9GMS - chains C and E of the 4 polymer chains in the assembly; structure by electron microscopy, 1.98 A resolution.

Chain C:
Protein: Polyribonucleotide nucleotidyltransferase
Source organism: Mycobacterium tuberculosis
Notes: EC 2.7.7.8
UniProt: P9WI57 (PNP_MYCTU); numbering as in UniProt (aligned over 4-596)
Chain sequence (593 residues; each row starts with the number of its first residue):
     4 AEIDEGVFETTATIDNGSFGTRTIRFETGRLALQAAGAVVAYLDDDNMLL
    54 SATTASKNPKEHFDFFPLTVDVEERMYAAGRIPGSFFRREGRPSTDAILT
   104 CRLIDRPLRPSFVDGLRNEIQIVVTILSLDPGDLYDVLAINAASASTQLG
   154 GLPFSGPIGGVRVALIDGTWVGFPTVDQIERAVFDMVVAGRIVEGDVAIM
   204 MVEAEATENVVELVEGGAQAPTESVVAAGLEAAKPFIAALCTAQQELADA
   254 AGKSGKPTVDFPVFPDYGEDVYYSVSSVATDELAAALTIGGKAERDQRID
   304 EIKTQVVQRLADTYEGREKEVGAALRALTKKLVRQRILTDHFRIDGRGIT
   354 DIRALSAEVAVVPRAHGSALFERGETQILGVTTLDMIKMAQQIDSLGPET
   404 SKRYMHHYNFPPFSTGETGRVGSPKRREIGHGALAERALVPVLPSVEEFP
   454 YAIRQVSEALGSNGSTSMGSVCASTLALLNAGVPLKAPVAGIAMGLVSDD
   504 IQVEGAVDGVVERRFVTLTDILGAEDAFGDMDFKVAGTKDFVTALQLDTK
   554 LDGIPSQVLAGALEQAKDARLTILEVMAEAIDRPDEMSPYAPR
Residues lining bound ligands: A1IM2 (1-[[4-[4-[[2-phenyl-5-(trifluoromethyl)-1,3-oxazol-4-yl]carbonylamino]phenyl]phenyl]carbonylamino]cyclopentane-1-carboxylic acid): Ile302, Lys306, Arg329, Thr332, Ile347, Tyr411, Phe413, His434, Ser465, Asn466, Gly467, Ser468, Thr469, Ser470, Gly526, Ala527, Ala530, Phe531
Swiss-Prot annotation at these positions:
  - binding site (Mg(2+)): Asp529, Asp535

Chain E:
Molecule: 15-nt RNA strand
Sequence (15 nucleotides; numbered 1 to 15; the number before each row is that of its first residue):
     1 AAAAAAAAAAAAAAA

Interface between chain C and chain E:
Pairs across the interface - 16 pairs, chain C then chain E:
  Phe68(C) with A1(E), base contact; A2(E), stacking on the base
  Leu71(C) with A1(E), hydrogen bond to the sugar
  Thr72(C) with A1(E), sugar contact
  Arg105(C) with A2(E), salt bridge to the phosphate; A3(E), salt bridge to the phosphate
  Arg112(C) with A1(E), sugar contact; A2(E), hydrogen bond to the sugar
  Thr418(C) with A4(E), sugar contact
  Glu420(C) with A5(E), sugar contact
  Arg423(C) with A6(E), salt bridge to the phosphate
  Arg429(C) with A1(E), sugar contact; A2(E), phosphate contact
  Arg430(C) with A3(E), base contact; A4(E), salt bridge to the phosphate; A5(E), salt bridge to the phosphate
Also at the interface, not in a pair above, chain C (14 interface residues in all): Phe66, Pro70, Asp108, Lys428

In short:
Chain C and chain E form an interface of 14 and 6 residues respectively, with 2 hydrogen bonds, 5 salt bridges
and 1 aromatic stacking contact. Polar contacts include Leu71(C)-A1(E), Arg112(C)-A2(E) and Arg105(C)-A2(E).
Bound to chain C: compound A1IM2.
Here chain C is Polyribonucleotide nucleotidyltransferase (Mycobacterium tuberculosis) and chain E is a 15-nt
RNA strand. Entry 9GMS (Mtb PNPase Rv2783c) was determined by electron microscopy (same publication as 9GMT).
